Entry 7V8M (electron microscopy, 4.20 A resolution (low resolution: residue-level contacts below are approximate; hydrogen-bond / salt-bridge calls are withheld)); this record covers chains C and E of the 4 polymer chains in the assembly.

# Chain C
Name: Lipoprotein-releasing system transmembrane protein LolC
Organism: Escherichia coli K-12
Reference sequence: P0ADC3 (LOLC_ECOLI); residues 1-399 here = UniProt positions 1-399
Amino-acid sequence (399 residues; numbered 1 to 399; the number before each row is that of its first residue):
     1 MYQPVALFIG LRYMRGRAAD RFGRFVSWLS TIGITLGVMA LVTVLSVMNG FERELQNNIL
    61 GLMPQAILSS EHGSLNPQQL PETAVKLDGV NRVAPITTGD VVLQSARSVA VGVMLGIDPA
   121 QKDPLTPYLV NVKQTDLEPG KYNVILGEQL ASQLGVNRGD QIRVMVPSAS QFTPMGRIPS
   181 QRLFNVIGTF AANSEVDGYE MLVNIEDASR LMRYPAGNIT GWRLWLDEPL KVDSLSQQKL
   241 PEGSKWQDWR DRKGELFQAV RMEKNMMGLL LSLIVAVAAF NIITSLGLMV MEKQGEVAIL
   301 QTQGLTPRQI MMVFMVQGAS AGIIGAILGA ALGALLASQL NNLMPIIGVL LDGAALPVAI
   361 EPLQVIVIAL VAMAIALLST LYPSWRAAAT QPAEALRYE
Not modelled in the structure: 1, 398-399
What the authors report for this chain:
  - mutagenesis - M48D, F51D, L55D, V260D, E263A, E263D, E263F, E263K, E263Q, E263S: abolished growth

# Chain E
Name: Lipoprotein-releasing system transmembrane protein LolE
Organism: Escherichia coli K-12
Reference sequence: P75958 (LOLE_ECOLI); numbering as in UniProt (aligned over 1-414)
Amino-acid sequence (414 residues; numbered 1 to 414; the number before each row is that of its first residue):
     1 MAMPLSLLIG LRFSRGRRRG GMVSLISVIS TIGIALGVAV LIVGLSAMNG FERELNNRIL
    61 AVVPHGEIEA VDQPWTNWQE ALDHVQKVPG IAAAAPYINF TGLVESGANL RAIQVKGVNP
   121 QQEQRLSALP SFVQGDAWRN FKAGEQQIII GKGVADALKV KQGDWVSIMI PNSNPEHKLM
   181 QPKRVRLHVA GILQLSGQLD HSFAMIPLAD AQQYLDMGSS VSGIALKMTD VFNANKLVRD
   241 AGEVTNSYVY IKSWIGTYGY MYRDIQMIRA IMYLAMVLVI GVACFNIVST LVMAVKDKSG
   301 DIAVLRTLGA KDGLIRAIFV WYGLLAGLFG SLCGVIIGVV VSLQLTPIIE WIEKLIGHQF
   361 LSSDIYFIDF LPSELHWLDV FYVLVTALLL SLLASWYPAR RASNIDPARV LSGQ
Not modelled in the structure: 1-3, 413-414
What the authors report for this chain:
  - mutagenesis - D264F, D264K, D264N: abolished growth

# Chain C / chain E interface
Contacting residue pairs (30):
  Phe-22(C) / Tyr-397(E)
  Phe-22(C) / Arg-401(E)
  Leu-29(C) / Phe-285(E)
  Gln-104(C) / Pro-182(E)
  Ala-106(C) / Pro-171(E)
  Ala-106(C) / Ser-173(E)
  Arg-107(C) / Pro-171(E)
  Val-109(C) / Thr-101(E)
  Val-109(C) / Leu-103(E)
  Pro-167(C) / Leu-110(E)
  Leu-256(C) / Ile-365(E)
  Gln-258(C) / His-358(E)
  Leu-270(C) / Met-272(E)
  Leu-270(C) / Met-276(E)
  Leu-271(C) / Ala-275(E)
  Leu-273(C) / Val-279(E)
  Ile-274(C) / Val-279(E)
  Val-277(C) / Val-279(E)
  Val-277(C) / Val-282(E)
  Ala-278(C) / Val-282(E)
  Phe-280(C) / Ile-29(E)
  Phe-280(C) / Ile-32(E)
  Thr-284(C) / Ile-29(E)
  Thr-284(C) / Asn-286(E)
  Leu-288(C) / Ser-289(E)
  Leu-288(C) / Met-293(E)
  Met-291(C) / Met-22(E)
  Met-291(C) / Val-23(E)
  Met-291(C) / Met-293(E)
  Tyr-382(C) / Leu-25(E)
Other interface residues (no listed pair), chain C (33 interface residues in all): Gly-33, Leu-36, Ser-105, Ser-108, Ala-110, Ala-259, Met-262, Glu-263, Asn-281, Val-290, Leu-350, Leu-351, Arg-386
Other interface residues (no listed pair), chain E (35 interface residues in all): Ile-26, Gly-33, Leu-36, Val-40, Ala-112, Arg-263, Leu-278, Ala-283, Val-288, Phe-360, Tyr-366
Interface features reported in the paper:
  - specific contacts: Ala-106(C)/Ser-173(E), Leu-350(C)/Arg-263(E)

# In short
33 residues of chain C and 35 residues of chain E are in contact. The authors report contacts between
Ala-106(C) and Ser-173(E) and Leu-350(C) and Arg-263(E). From the paper: M48D, F51D and L55D of chain C, among
others, abolish growth; D264F, D264K and D264N of chain E abolish growth; 13 substitutions were tested in all.
Here chain C is Lipoprotein-releasing system transmembrane protein LolC and chain E is Lipoprotein-releasing
system transmembrane protein LolE, both from Escherichia coli K-12. Entry 7V8M (LolCDE-apo in nanodiscs) was
determined by electron microscopy, deposited together with 7V8L and 7V8I.
